Entry 7PQP (electron microscopy, 4.10 A resolution (low resolution: residue-level contacts below are approximate; hydrogen-bond / salt-bridge calls are withheld)); this record covers chains J and O of the 15 polymer chains in the assembly.

[Chain J]
Molecule: Tubulin alpha-1B chain
Source organism: Sus scrofa
UniProt: Q2XVP4 (TBA1B_PIG); numbering as in UniProt (aligned over 1-451)
Amino-acid sequence (451 residues; row label = number of the first residue in the row):
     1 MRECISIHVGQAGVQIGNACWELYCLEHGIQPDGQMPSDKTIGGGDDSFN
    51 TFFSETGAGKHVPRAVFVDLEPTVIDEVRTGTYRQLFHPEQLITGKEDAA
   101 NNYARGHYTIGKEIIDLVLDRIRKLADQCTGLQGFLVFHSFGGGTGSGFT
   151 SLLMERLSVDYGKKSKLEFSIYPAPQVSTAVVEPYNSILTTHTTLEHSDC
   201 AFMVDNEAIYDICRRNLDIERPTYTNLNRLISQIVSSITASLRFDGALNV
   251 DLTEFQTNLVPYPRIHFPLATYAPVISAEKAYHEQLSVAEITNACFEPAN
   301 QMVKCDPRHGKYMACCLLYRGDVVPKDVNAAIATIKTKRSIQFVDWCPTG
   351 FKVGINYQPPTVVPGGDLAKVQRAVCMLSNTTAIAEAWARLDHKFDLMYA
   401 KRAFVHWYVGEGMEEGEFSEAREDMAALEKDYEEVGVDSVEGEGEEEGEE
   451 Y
Metal / ion sites: Mg2+: Asp69, Asp98 (together with GTP)
Residues lining bound ligands: GTP: Gly10, Gln11, Ala12, Gln15, Asp69, Leu70, Glu71, Asp98, Ala99, Ala100, Asn101, Asn102, Ser140, Gly142, Gly143, Gly144, Thr145, Gly146, Ile171, Thr179, Asn206, Tyr224, Leu227, Asn228, Ile231
UniProt features mapped onto this chain:
  - motif: Met1 to Cys4 (MREC motif)
  - active site: Glu254
  - binding site (GTP): Gly10, Gln11, Ala12, Gln15, Glu71, Ala99, Ser140, Gly143, Gly144, Thr145, Gly146, Thr179, Glu183, Asn206, Tyr224, Asn228, Leu252
  - binding site (Mg(2+)): Glu71
  - site: Tyr451 (Involved in polymerization)
  - modified residue: Lys40 (N6,N6,N6-trimethyllysine), Ser48 (Phosphoserine), Ser232 (Phosphoserine), Tyr282 (3'-nitrotyrosine), Arg339 (Omega-N-methylarginine), Ser439 (Phosphoserine), Glu443 (5-glutamyl polyglutamate), Glu445 (5-glutamyl polyglutamate), Tyr451 (3'-nitrotyrosine)
  - cross-link (Glycyl lysine isopeptide (Lys-Gly)): Lys326 (interchain with G-Cter in ubiquitin), Lys370 (interchain with G-Cter in ubiquitin)

[Chain O]
Molecule: Isoform Tau-F of Microtubule-associated protein tau
Source organism: Homo sapiens
UniProt: P10636 (TAU_HUMAN), isoform P10636-8; residue numbers follow UniProt; this construct covers 202-395
Amino-acid sequence (194 residues; numbered 202 to 395; the number before each row is that of its first residue):
   202 SPGTPGSRSRTPSLPTPPTREPKKVAVVRTPPKSPSSAKSRLQTAPVPMP
   252 DLKNVKSKIGSTENLKHQPGGGKVQIINKKLDLSNVQSKCGSKDNIKHVP
   302 GGGSVQIVYKPVDLSKVTSKCGSLGNIHHKPGGGQVEVKSEKLDFKDRVQ
   352 SKIGSLDNITHVPGGGNKKIETHKLTFRENAKAKTDHGAEIVYK
UniProt features mapped onto this chain:
  - modified residue: Ser214 (Phosphoserine)
  - glycosylation: Lys383 (N-linked (Glc) (glycation) lysine)
What the authors report for this chain:
  - conformationally variable residues: Lys340
  - post-translational modification sites: Ser235, Ser241, Ser262, Lys311, Lys340
  - post-translational modification sites: Ser237, Ser258, Lys274, Lys280, Lys281, Ser289, Ser324, Ser356 (citing earlier work)
  - post-translational modification sites: Lys234, Lys240, Lys259, Lys290, Lys321, Lys353, Lys370, Lys375 (proposed by the authors, not directly observed)

[How chain J and chain O interact]
Pairs across the interface (28):
  Tyr262(J) - Ile354(O)
  Tyr262(J) - Ser356(O)
  Arg264(J) - Lys353(O)
  Asp396(J) - Leu344(O)
  Tyr399(J) - Leu344(O)
  Ala400(J) - Ser341(O)
  Ala400(J) - Glu342(O)
  Ala400(J) - Leu344(O)
  Arg402(J) - Glu342(O)
  Arg402(J) - Leu344(O)
  Arg422(J) - Phe346(O)
  Glu423(J) - Phe346(O)
  Asp424(J) - Lys353(O)
  Ala426(J) - Phe346(O)
  Ala426(J) - Val350(O)
  Ala427(J) - Val350(O)
  Ala427(J) - Gln351(O)
  Ala427(J) - Ser352(O)
  Lys430(J) - Gln351(O)
  Lys430(J) - Ser352(O)
  Asp431(J) - Ser352(O)
  Asp431(J) - Lys353(O)
  Asp431(J) - Ile354(O)
  Glu434(J) - Ser352(O)
  Glu434(J) - Ile354(O)
  Glu434(J) - Gly355(O)
  Glu434(J) - Ser356(O)
  Val435(J) - Ile354(O)
Also at the interface, not in a pair above, chain J (18 interface residues in all): Lys401, Val440, Glu441
Also at the interface, not in a pair above, chain O (16 interface residues in all): Glu338, Lys340, Asp348, Leu357, Ile360

[Summary]
18 residues of chain J face 16 of chain O across their interface. Bound to chain J: GTP. Asp69(J) and Asp98(J)
form the Mg2+ site. Curated annotation (UniProt) lists active-site residue Glu254(J), 17 GTP-binding residues
and Mg2+-binding residue Glu71(J) on chain J. From the paper: modification sites Ser235(O), Ser241(O) and
Ser262(O) among others; conformational variability at Lys340(O).
Chain J is Tubulin alpha-1B chain (Sus scrofa) and chain O is Isoform Tau-F of Microtubule-associated protein
tau (Homo sapiens); the structure, tau-microtubule structural ensemble based on CryoEM data, was determined by
electron microscopy together with 7PQC from the same study.
